PDB entry 5OTW | X-ray diffraction, 2.10 A resolution | chains C and D

[Chain C]
Protein: Glucagon-like peptide 1 receptor
From: Homo sapiens
Notes: fragment: extracellular domain
UniProt: P43220 (GLP1R_HUMAN); residues 24-139 here = UniProt positions 24-139
Amino-acid sequence (116 residues; each row starts with the number of its first residue):
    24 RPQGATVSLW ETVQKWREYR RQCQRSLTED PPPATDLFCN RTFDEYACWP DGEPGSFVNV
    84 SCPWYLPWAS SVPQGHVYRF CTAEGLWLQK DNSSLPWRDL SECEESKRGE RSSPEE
Unresolved in the structure: 24-28, 129-139
Disulfide bonds: Cys46-Cys71, Cys62-Cys104, Cys85-Cys126

[Chain D]
Protein: Glucagon
UniProt: P01275 (GLUC_HUMAN); residues 7-37 here correspond to UniProt positions 98-128 (UniProt number = residue number + 91)
Amino-acid sequence (31 residues; each row starts with the number of its first residue):
     7 HXEGCFTSDV SSYLEGQAAK EFIAWLVKGR G
Unresolved in the structure: 7-9, 36-37
Modified / non-standard residues: HCS (2-amino-4-mercapto-butyric acid) at position 8
Sequence notes: engineered mutation HCS_8 (Ala99 in P01275), Cys11 (Thr102 in P01275)
Curated features (UniProtKB/Swiss-Prot):
  - modified residue: Ser14 (Phosphoserine), Ser17 (Phosphoserine), Arg36 (Arginine amide)

[Chain C / chain D interface]
Residue-residue contacts (24; chain C residue first):
  Thr29(C) with Ser18(D)
  Val30(C) with Ala25(D)
  Ser31(C) with Ala25(D)
  Leu32(C) with Ala24(D); Phe28(D), hydrophobic
  Thr35(C) with Ala25(D); Phe28(D); Ile29(D)
  Val36(C) with Phe28(D), hydrophobic
  Trp39(C) with Phe28(D), hydrophobic; Leu32(D)
  Glu68(C) with Leu32(D); Gly35(D)
  Tyr69(C) with Val33(D), hydrophobic
  Tyr88(C) with Ile29(D), hydrophobic; Leu32(D)
  Leu89(C) with Ile29(D), hydrophobic
  Pro90(C) with Ala25(D), hydrophobic; Ile29(D)
  Trp91(C) with Lys26(D); Ile29(D), hydrophobic
  Arg121(C) with Val33(D), hydrogen bond (side chain-backbone)
  Leu123(C) with Val33(D), hydrophobic
  Glu128(C) with Lys26(D), salt bridge
Other interface residues (no listed pair), chain C (17 interface residues in all): Asp67
Other interface residues (no listed pair), chain D (11 interface residues in all): Glu21, Gly22

[Overview]
Chain C and chain D form an interface of 17 and 11 residues respectively; the contacts include 1 hydrogen bond
and 1 salt bridge. Polar contacts include Glu128(C)-Lys26(D) and Arg121(C)-Val33(D).
Chain C is Glucagon-like peptide 1 receptor (Homo sapiens) and chain D is Glucagon; the structure,
Extracellular domain of GLP-1 receptor in complex with GLP-1 variant Ala8Hcs/Thr11Cys, was determined by X-ray
diffraction, deposited together with 5OTT, 5OTU, 5OTV and 5OTX.
